8P3U - chains A and E of the 8 polymer chains in the assembly; structure by electron microscopy, 3.77 A resolution.

Chain A:
Protein: Glutamate receptor 1 flip isoform
From: Rattus norvegicus
Reference sequence: P19490 (GRIA1_RAT), isoform P19490-2; the construct has insertions or renumbered stretches relative to UniProt, so the offset changes along the chain: -25 to -7 = UniProt 1-19; 2-889 = UniProt 20-907
Amino-acid sequence (915 residues; row label = number of the first residue in the row; numbers below 1 keep their minus sign (Met-25 is residue -25)):
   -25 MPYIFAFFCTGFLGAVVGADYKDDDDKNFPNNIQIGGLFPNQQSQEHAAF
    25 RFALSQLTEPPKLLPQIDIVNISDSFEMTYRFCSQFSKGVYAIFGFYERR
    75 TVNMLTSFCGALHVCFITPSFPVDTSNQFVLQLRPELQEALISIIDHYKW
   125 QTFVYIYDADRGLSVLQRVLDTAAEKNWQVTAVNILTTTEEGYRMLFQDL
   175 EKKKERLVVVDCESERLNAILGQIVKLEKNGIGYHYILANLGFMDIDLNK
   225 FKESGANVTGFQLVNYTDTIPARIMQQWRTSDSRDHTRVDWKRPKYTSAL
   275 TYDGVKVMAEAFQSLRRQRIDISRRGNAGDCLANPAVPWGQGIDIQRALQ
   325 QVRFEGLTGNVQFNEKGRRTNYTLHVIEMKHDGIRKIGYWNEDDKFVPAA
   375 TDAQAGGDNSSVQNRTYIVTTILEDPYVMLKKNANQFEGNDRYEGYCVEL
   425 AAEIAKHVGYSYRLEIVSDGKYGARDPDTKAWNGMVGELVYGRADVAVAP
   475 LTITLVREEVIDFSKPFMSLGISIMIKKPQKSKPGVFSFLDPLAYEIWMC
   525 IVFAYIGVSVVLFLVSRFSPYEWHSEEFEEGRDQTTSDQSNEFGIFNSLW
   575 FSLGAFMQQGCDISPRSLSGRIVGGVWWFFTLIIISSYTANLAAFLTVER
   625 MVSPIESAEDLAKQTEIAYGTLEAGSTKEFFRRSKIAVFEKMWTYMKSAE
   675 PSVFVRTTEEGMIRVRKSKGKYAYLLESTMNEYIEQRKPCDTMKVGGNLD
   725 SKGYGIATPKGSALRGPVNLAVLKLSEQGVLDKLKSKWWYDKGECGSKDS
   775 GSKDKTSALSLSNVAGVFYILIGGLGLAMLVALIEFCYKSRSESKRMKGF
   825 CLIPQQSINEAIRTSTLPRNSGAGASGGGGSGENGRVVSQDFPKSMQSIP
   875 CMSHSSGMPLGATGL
Unresolved in the structure: -25 to 389, 504-507, 548-565, 623-626, 768-780, 816-889
Differences from the reference sequence: insertion (-6 to 1)
Curated features (UniProtKB/Swiss-Prot):
  - motif: Ala886 to Leu889 (PDZ-binding)
  - binding site (L-glutamate): Pro474, Thr476, Arg481, Ser650, Thr651, Glu701
  - modified residue (Phosphoserine): Ser627, Ser692, Ser831, Ser845
  - lipidation (S-palmitoyl cysteine): Cys585, Cys811
  - glycosylation (N-linked (GlcNAc...) asparagine): Asn45, Asn231, Asn239, Asn345, Asn383, Asn388

Chain E:
Protein: Voltage-dependent calcium channel gamma-3 subunit
From: Rattus norvegicus
Reference sequence: Q8VHX0 (CCG3_RAT); residues 2-315 here = UniProt positions 2-315
Amino-acid sequence (314 residues; row label = number of the first residue in the row):
     2 RMCDRGIQMLITTVGAFAAFSLMTIAVGTDYWLYSRGVCRTKSTSDNETS
    52 RKNEEVMTHSGLWRTCCLEGAFRGVCKKIDHFPEDADYEQDTAEYLLRAV
   102 RASSVFPILSVTLLFFGGLCVAASEFHRSRHSVILSAGIFFVSAGLSNII
   152 GIIVYISANAGDPGQRDSKKSYSYGWSFYFGAFSFIIAEIVGVVAVHIYI
   202 EKHQQLRARSHSELLKKSTFARLPPYRYRFRRRSSSRSTEPRSRDLSPIS
   252 KGFHTIPSTDISMFTLSRDPSKLTMGTLLNSDRDHAFLQFHNSTPKEFKE
   302 SLHNNPANRRTTPV
Unresolved in the structure: 2-4, 42-54, 85-91, 163-171, 210-315
Disulfides: Cys40-Cys68, Cys67-Cys77
Curated features (UniProtKB/Swiss-Prot):
  - modified residue: Ser248 (Phosphoserine)

How chain A and chain E interact:
Residue-residue contacts - 4 pairs, chain A then chain E:
  Leu785(A) with Ile157(E), hydrophobic
  Phe792(A) with Ile154(E), hydrophobic
  Ile796(A) with Ile150(E), hydrophobic; Ile151(E), hydrophobic
Other interface residues (no listed pair), chain A (5 interface residues in all): Ser786, Leu799
Other interface residues (no listed pair), chain E (6 interface residues in all): Leu147, Ser158

Summary:
The interface between chain A and chain E involves 5 residues on one side and 6 on the other. From UniProt: 6
L-glutamate-binding residues on chain A.
Here chain A is Glutamate receptor 1 flip isoform and chain E is Voltage-dependent calcium channel gamma-3
subunit, both from Rattus norvegicus. Entry 8P3U (Homomeric GluA1 in tandem with TARP gamma-3, desensitized
conformation 2) was determined by electron microscopy, deposited together with 8C1P, 8C1Q, 8C1R, 8C1S, 8C2H,
8C2I and 9 further entries.
